8EAH - chains A and F of the 7 polymer chains in the assembly; structure by electron microscopy, 2.48 A resolution.

# Chain A (and F)
Protein: Minichromosome maintenance protein MCM
From: Saccharolobus solfataricus P2
Notes: EC 3.6.4.12; chain F of this document is another copy of the same molecule, construct and numbering; everything in this record applies to it too
Reference sequence: Q9UXG1 (MCM_SACS2); residue numbers follow UniProt; this construct covers 2-265, 269-612
Amino-acid sequence (610 residues; each row starts with the number of its first residue; note: 3 numbers in that range are skipped by the numbering (no residue carries them; nothing is unmodelled there); numbering starts at 0):
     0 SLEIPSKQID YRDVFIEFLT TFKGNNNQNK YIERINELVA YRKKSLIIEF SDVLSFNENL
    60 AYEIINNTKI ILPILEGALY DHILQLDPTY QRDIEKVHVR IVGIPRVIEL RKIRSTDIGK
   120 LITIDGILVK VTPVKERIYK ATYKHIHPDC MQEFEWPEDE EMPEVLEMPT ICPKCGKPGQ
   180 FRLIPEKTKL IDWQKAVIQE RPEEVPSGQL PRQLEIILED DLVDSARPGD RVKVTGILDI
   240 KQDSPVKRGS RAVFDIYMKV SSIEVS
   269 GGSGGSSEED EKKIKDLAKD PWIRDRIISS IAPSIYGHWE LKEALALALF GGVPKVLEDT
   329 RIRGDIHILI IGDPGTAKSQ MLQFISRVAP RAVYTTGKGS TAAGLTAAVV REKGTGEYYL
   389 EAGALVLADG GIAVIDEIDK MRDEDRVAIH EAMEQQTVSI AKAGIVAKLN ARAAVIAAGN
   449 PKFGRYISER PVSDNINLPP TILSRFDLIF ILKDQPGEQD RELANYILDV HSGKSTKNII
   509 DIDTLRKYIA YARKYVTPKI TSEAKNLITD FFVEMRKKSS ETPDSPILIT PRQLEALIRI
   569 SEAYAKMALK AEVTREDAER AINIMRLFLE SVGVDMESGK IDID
Unresolved in the structure: 0-6, 269-274, 605-612
Sequence notes: expression tag (0-1); conflict G269 (Leu in Q9UXG1), G270 (Asp in Q9UXG1), S271 (Glu in Q9UXG1), G272 (Val in Q9UXG1), G273 (Ile in Q9UXG1), S274 (Ile in Q9UXG1)
Curated features (UniProtKB/Swiss-Prot):
  - motif: S472 to D475 (Arginine finger)
  - binding site (ATP): G340 to S347
  - mutagenesis: L189 (L189D: Predominantly monomeric and loss of helicase activity; when associated with R-191), D191 (D191R: Predominantly monomeric and loss of helicase activity; when associated with D-189), E202 to V204 (Loss of helicase activity), F318 (F318A: No effect on helicase and ATPase activity), E326 to D327 (Impairs helicase activity; when associated with A-329), R329 (R329A: Impairs helicase activity; when associated with 326-A-A-327), R331 (R331A: Loss of helicase and ATPase activity), K346 (K346A: Loss of helicase and ATPase activity; K346A: Sharp decrease in ATPase activity. Almost devoid of helicase activity), R359 (R359A: Loss of helicase and reduction of ATPase activity), K366 (K366E: Loss of helicase and reduction of ATPase activity), T374 (T374E: Reduction of helicase and gain of ATPase activity), D404 (D404A: Loss of helicase and ATPase activity), 9 further mutagenesis entries in UniProt
Ion coordination: Zn2+: H144, C149, C171, C174; Mg2+: S347 (together with 08T)
Residues lining bound ligands: 08T ([[[(2R,3S,4R,5R)-5-(6-aminopurin-9-yl)-3,4-bis(oxidanyl)oxolan-2-yl]methoxy-oxidanyl-phosphoryl]oxy-oxidanyl-phosphoryl]oxy-tris(fluoranyl)beryllium): S302, I303, Y304, H306, D341, P342, G343, T344, A345, K346, S347, Q348, N448, L491, I495
What the authors report for this chain:
  - catalytic residues: E405 (citing earlier work)

# How chain A and chain F interact
Pairs across the interface (70; chain A residue first):
  V133(A) - R211(F)
  K134(A) - V252(F)
  K134(A) - F253(F)
  K134(A) - D254(F)  salt bridge
  E135(A) - S114(F)
  E135(A) - V252(F)
  E135(A) - F253(F)  hydrogen bond (backbone-backbone)
  E135(A) - I255(F)
  R136(A) - A251(F)
  I137(A) - A251(F)  hydrogen bond (backbone-backbone)
  I137(A) - F253(F)  hydrophobic
  I145(A) - W155(F)  hydrophobic
  E163(A) - S249(F)  hydrogen bond (backbone-side chain)
  E163(A) - A251(F)
  V164(A) - S249(F)
  L165(A) - R247(F)
  L165(A) - S249(F)
  M167(A) - R247(F)
  Q179(A) - M167(F)
  Q179(A) - T169(F)  hydrogen bond
  R181(A) - E159(F)  salt bridge
  R181(A) - E166(F)  salt bridge
  P184(A) - D238(F)
  P184(A) - I239(F)  hydrophobic
  E185(A) - K68(F)  salt bridge
  L189(A) - I239(F)  hydrophobic
  D191(A) - R113(F)
  D191(A) - S114(F)  hydrogen bond (side chain-backbone)
  W192(A) - V252(F)  hydrophobic
  V222(A) - R113(F)
  D223(A) - R113(F)  salt bridge
  D223(A) - R211(F)  salt bridge
  R226(A) - S206(F)  hydrogen bond
  R226(A) - G207(F)
  D242(A) - G248(F)
  P244(A) - G248(F)
  V245(A) - R247(F)
  L325(A) - V498(F)
  L325(A) - H499(F)
  D327(A) - R355(F)
  T328(A) - Q348(F)
  Y386(A) - K381(F)
  L388(A) - L209(F)
  V394(A) - G207(F)
  D397(A) - S206(F)  hydrogen bond
  D397(A) - G207(F)
  A429(A) - S368(F)
  G432(A) - K129(F)
  V434(A) - Q198(F)  hydrogen bond (backbone-side chain)
  A435(A) - Q198(F)
  A435(A) - P210(F)  hydrophobic
  L437(A) - P210(F)
  N438(A) - P201(F)
  R440(A) - S206(F)
  T537(A) - N493(F)
  T537(A) - L496(F)
  D538(A) - R489(F)  salt bridge
  F540(A) - A492(F)  hydrophobic
  V541(A) - R489(F)
  R544(A) - D482(F)  salt bridge
  R544(A) - Q483(F)
  R544(A) - P484(F)
  R544(A) - D488(F)  salt bridge
  S548(A) - P484(F)
  T558(A) - P342(F)
  P559(A) - D482(F)
  P559(A) - L491(F)  hydrophobic
  P559(A) - I495(F)  hydrophobic
  R560(A) - P342(F)
  L562(A) - I495(F)  hydrophobic
Interface residues without a listed pair, chain A (62 interface residues in all): P132, P147, L182, I190, Q193, A225, P227, Q241, E326, R379, E389, A390, G398, K436, I566
Interface residues without a listed pair, chain F (56 interface residues in all): R110, I117, V128, P162, I170, V204, Q208, Q241, R250, S302, G343, Q351, T369

# In short
The interface between chain A and chain F involves 62 residues on one side and 56 on the other, with 8
hydrogen bonds and 9 salt bridges. Among the polar pairs are K134(A)-D254(F), R181(A)-E159(F) and
R181(A)-E166(F). Ligands of chain A: compound 08T. From the paper: the catalytic residue E405(A).
Both chains are Minichromosome maintenance protein MCM (Saccharolobus solfataricus P2). Entry 8EAH (SsoMCM
hexamer bound to Mg/ADP-BeFx and 16-mer oligo-dT. Class 1) was determined by electron microscopy, deposited
together with 8EAF, 8EAG, 8EAJ, 8EAK, 8EAL and 8EAM.
